5S4S - chains D and E of the 6 polymer chains in the assembly; structure by X-ray diffraction, 2.35 A resolution.

[Chain D]
Name: Tubulin beta-2B chain
Organism: Bos taurus
Reference sequence: Q6B856 (TBB2B_BOVIN); the author numbering skips numbers that UniProt does not, so the offset changes along the chain: 1-42 = UniProt 1-42; 45-360 = UniProt 43-358; 369-455 = UniProt 359-445
Chain sequence (445 residues; each row starts with the number of its first residue; note: 10 numbers in that range are skipped by the numbering (no residue carries them; nothing is unmodelled there)):
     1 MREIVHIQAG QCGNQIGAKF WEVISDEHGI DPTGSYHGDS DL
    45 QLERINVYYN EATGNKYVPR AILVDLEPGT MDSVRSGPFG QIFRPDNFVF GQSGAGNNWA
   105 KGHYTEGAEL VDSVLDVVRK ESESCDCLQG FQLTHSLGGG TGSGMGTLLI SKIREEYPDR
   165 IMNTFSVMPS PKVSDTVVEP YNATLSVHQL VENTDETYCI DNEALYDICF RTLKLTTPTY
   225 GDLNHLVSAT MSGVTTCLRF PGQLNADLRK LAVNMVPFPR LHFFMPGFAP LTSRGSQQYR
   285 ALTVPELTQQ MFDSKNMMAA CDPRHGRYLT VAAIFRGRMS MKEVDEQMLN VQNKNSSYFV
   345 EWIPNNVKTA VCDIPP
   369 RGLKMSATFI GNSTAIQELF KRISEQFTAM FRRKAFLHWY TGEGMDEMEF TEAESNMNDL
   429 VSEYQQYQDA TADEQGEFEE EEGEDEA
Disordered / not traced: 442-455
Swiss-Prot annotation at these positions:
  - motif: Met1 to Ile4 (MREI motif)
  - binding site (GTP): Gln11, Glu71, Ser140, Gly144, Thr145, Gly146, Asn206, Asn228
  - binding site (Mg(2+)): Glu71
  - modified residue: Ser40 (Phosphoserine), Thr57 (Phosphothreonine), Lys60 (N6-acetyllysine), Ser174 (Phosphoserine), Thr287 (Phosphothreonine), Thr292 (Phosphothreonine), Arg320 (Omega-N-methylarginine), Glu448 (5-glutamyl polyglutamate)
  - cross-link (Glycyl lysine isopeptide (Lys-Gly)): Lys60 (interchain with G-Cter in ubiquitin), Lys326 (interchain with G-Cter in ubiquitin)
Ion coordination: Mg2+: Gln11 (together with GDP)
Residues lining bound ligands:
  - GDP (guanosine-5'-diphosphate): Gly10, Gln11, Cys12, Gln15, Ile16, Ala99, Asn101, Ser140, Gly142, Gly143, Gly144, Thr145, Gly146, Val171, Pro173, Val177, Ser178, Glu183, Asn206, Leu209, Tyr224, Leu227, Asn228
  - K0M (3-methyl-N-(1-methyl-1H-pyrazol-3-yl)-1,2-oxazole-5-carboxamide), molecule 1: Tyr52, Gln136, Asn167, Phe169, Glu200, Tyr202, Val238, Thr239, Cys241, Leu242, Leu252, Leu255, Met259, Ala316, Ile318, Ile378
  - K0M, molecule 2: Cys241, Gln247, Leu248, Ala250, Lys254, Leu255, Asn258, Met259, Thr314, Val315, Ala316, Asn350, Lys352

[Chain E]
Name: Stathmin-4
Organism: Rattus norvegicus
Reference sequence: P63043 (STMN4_RAT); residues 5-145 here correspond to UniProt positions 49-189 (UniProt number = residue number + 44)
Chain sequence (143 residues; each row starts with the number of its first residue):
     3 MADMEVIELN KCTSGQSFEV ILKPPSFDGV PEFNASLPRR RDPSLEEIQK KLEAAEERRK
    63 YQEAELLKHL AEKREHEREV IQKAIEENNN FIKMAKEKLA QKMESNKENR EAHLAAMLER
   123 LQEKDKHAEE VRKNKELKEE ASR
Disordered / not traced: 3-5, 29-46, 144-145
Differences from the reference sequence: initiating methionine (3); expression tag (4)
Swiss-Prot annotation at these positions:
  - modified residue: Ser46 (Phosphoserine)

[Chain D / chain E interface]
Contacting residue pairs (21; chain D residue first):
  Tyr108(D) with His129(E); Ala130(E), hydrophobic; Val133(E), hydrophobic; Arg134(E), hydrogen bond (backbone-side chain)
  Thr109(D) with Lys137(E)
  Ala112(D) with Arg134(E)
  Ser155(D) with Leu123(E)
  Lys156(D) with Asp127(E), salt bridge
  Glu159(D) with Leu120(E); Leu123(E); Asp127(E)
  Asp163(D) with Arg112(E)
  Gln193(D) with Lys126(E), hydrogen bond
  Thr409(D) with Lys140(E), hydrogen bond (backbone-side chain)
  Gly410(D) with Lys137(E)
  Glu411(D) with Val133(E); Lys137(E), salt bridge
  Gly412(D) with Val133(E); Asn136(E); Lys137(E)
  Glu417(D) with His129(E), salt bridge
Other interface residues (no listed pair), chain D (17 interface residues in all): Arg158, Pro162, Asn197, Met413
Other interface residues (no listed pair), chain E (15 interface residues in all): Leu116, Met119, Gln124

[Overview]
The interface between chain D and chain E involves 17 residues on one side and 15 on the other, with 3
hydrogen bonds and 3 salt bridges. Polar pairs include Lys156(D)-Asp127(E), Glu411(D)-Lys137(E) and
Glu417(D)-His129(E). Bound to chain D: GDP and compound K0M.
Here chain D is Tubulin beta-2B chain (Bos taurus) and chain E is Stathmin-4 (Rattus norvegicus). Entry 5S4S
(Tubulin-Z240297434-complex) was determined by X-ray diffraction (same publication as 5S4L, 5S4M, 5S4N, 5S4O,
5S4P, 5S4Q and 52 further entries).
